PDB entry 9F3R | electron microscopy, 4.30 A resolution (low resolution: residue-level contacts below are approximate; hydrogen-bond / salt-bridge calls are withheld) | chains T and A of the 14 polymer chains in the assembly

== Chain T ==
Name: Microtubule-associated protein RP/EB family member 3
Organism: Homo sapiens
Reference sequence: Q9UPY8 (MARE3_HUMAN); numbering as in UniProt (aligned over 1-131)
Sequence (131 residues; row label = number of the first residue in the row):
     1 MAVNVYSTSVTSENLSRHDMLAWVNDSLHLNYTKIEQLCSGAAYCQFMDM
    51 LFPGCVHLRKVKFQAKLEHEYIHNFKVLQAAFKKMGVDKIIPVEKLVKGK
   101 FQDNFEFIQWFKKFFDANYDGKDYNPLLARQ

== Chain A ==
Name: Detyrosinated tubulin alpha-1B chain
Organism: Homo sapiens
Reference sequence: P68363 (TBA1B_HUMAN); numbering as in UniProt; present here: 1-37, 47-441
Sequence (453 residues; row label = number of the first residue in the row; note: 6 numbers in that range are skipped by the numbering (no residue carries them; nothing is unmodelled there); a row labelled like 37A-37E holds insertion residues (37A, then the next letters in order)):
     1 MRECISIHVGQAGVQIGNACWELYCLEHGIQPDGQMP
37A-37E SDKTI
    40 HHH
42A-42M HHHGGGHHHFNTF
    47 DSFNTFFSETGAGKHVPRAVFVDLEPTVIDEVRTGTYRQLFHPEQLITGK
    97 EDAANNYARGHYTIGKEIIDLVLDRIRKLADQCTGLQGFLVFHSFGGGTG
   147 SGFTSLLMERLSVDYGKKSKLEFSIYPAPQVSTAVVEPYNSILTTHTTLE
   197 HSDCAFMVDNEAIYDICRRNLDIERPTYTNLNRLISQIVSSITASLRFDG
   247 ALNVDLTQFQTNLVPYPRIHFPLATYAPVISAEKAYHEQLSVAEITNACF
   297 EPANQMVKCDPRHGKYMACCLLYRGDVVPKDVNAAIATIKTKRSIQFVDW
   347 CPTGFKVGINYQPPTVVPGGDLAKVQRAVCMLSNTTAIAEAWARLDHKFD
   397 LMYAKRAFVHWYVGEGMEEGEFSEAREDMAALEKDYEEVGVDSVE
Unresolved in the structure: 37A-37E, 42A-42M
Differences from the reference sequence: linker (40-42, 42A-42M); engineered mutation Gln254 (Glu in P68363)
Metal / ion sites: Mg2+: Glu71 (together with GTP)
Ligand contacts:
  - GTP (guanosine-5'-triphosphate), molecule 1: Gly10, Gln11, Ala12, Gln15, Glu71, Asp98, Ala99, Ala100, Asn101, Ser140, Gly142, Gly143, Gly144, Thr145, Ile171, Thr179, Glu183, Asn206, Tyr224, Asn228, Ile231
  - GTP, molecule 2: Ala247, Asn249, Gln254
Curated features (UniProtKB/Swiss-Prot):
  - motif: Met1 to Cys4 (MREC motif)
  - binding site (GTP): Gly10, Gln11, Ala12, Gln15, Glu71, Ala99, Ser140, Gly143, Gly144, Thr145, Gly146, Thr179, Glu183, Asn206, Tyr224, Asn228, Leu252
  - modified residue: Lys37C (N6,N6,N6-trimethyllysine), Ser48 (Phosphoserine), Ser232 (Phosphoserine), Tyr282 (3'-nitrotyrosine), Arg339 (Omega-N-methylarginine), Ser439 (Phosphoserine)
  - binding site (Mg(2+)): Glu71
  - cross-link (Glycyl lysine isopeptide (Lys-Gly)): Lys326 (interchain with G-Cter in ubiquitin), Lys370 (interchain with G-Cter in ubiquitin)
Reported in the primary citation:
  - mutagenesis - E254Q: abolished catalytic activity on GTP

== Chain T / chain A interface ==
Pairs across the interface - 11 pairs, chain T then chain A:
  Tyr6(T) - His197(A)
  Ser7(T) - Gly162(A)
  Thr8(T) - Ser158(A)
  Thr8(T) - Gly162(A)
  Thr8(T) - Lys163(A)
  Thr8(T) - Lys166(A)
  Ser9(T) - Glu196(A)
  Thr11(T) - Pro263(A)
  Glu106(T) - Gly162(A)
  Glu106(T) - Lys163(A)
  Gln109(T) - Lys163(A)
Also at the interface, not in a pair above, chain T (8 interface residues in all): Asp88
Also at the interface, not in a pair above, chain A (8 interface residues in all): Val159

== Overview ==
The chain T/chain A interface involves 8 residues from each chain. Bound to chain A: GTP. Curated annotation
(UniProt) lists 17 GTP-binding residues and Mg2+-binding residue Glu71(A) on chain A. From the paper: E254Q of
chain A abolishes catalytic activity on GTP.
Chain T is Microtubule-associated protein RP/EB family member 3 and chain A is Detyrosinated tubulin alpha-1B
chain, both from Homo sapiens; the structure, 13pf E254Q microtubule from recombinant human tubulin decorated
with EB3, was determined by electron microscopy together with 9F3B, 9F3H and 9F3S from the same study.
